5LOX - chains 2 and 4 of the 34 polymer chains in the assembly; structure by X-ray diffraction, 2.90 A resolution.

# Chain 2 (and 4)
Protein: Peptidase
From: Pseudomonas aeruginosa
Notes: chain 4 of this document is another copy of the same molecule, construct and numbering; everything in this record applies to it too
Reference sequence: A0A0D6I0H1 (A0A0D6I0H1_PSEAI); residues 1-242 here correspond to UniProt positions 2-243 (UniProt number = residue number + 1)
Amino-acid sequence (242 residues; numbered 1 to 242; the number before each row is that of its first residue):
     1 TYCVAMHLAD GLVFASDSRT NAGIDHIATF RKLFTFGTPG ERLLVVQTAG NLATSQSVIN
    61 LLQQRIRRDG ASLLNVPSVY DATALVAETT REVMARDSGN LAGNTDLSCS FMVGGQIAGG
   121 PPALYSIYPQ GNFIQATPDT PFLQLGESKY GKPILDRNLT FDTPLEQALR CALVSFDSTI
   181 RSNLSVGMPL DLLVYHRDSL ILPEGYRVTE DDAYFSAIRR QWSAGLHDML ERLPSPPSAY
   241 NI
Not modelled in the structure: 242
Modified positions: Mse6, Mse188 (selenomethionine; parent Met); Mse94, Mse112, Mse229 (selenomethionine)
Differences from the reference sequence: engineered mutation Mse94 (Leu95 in A0A0D6I0H1), Mse112 (Leu113 in A0A0D6I0H1), Mse229 (Leu230 in A0A0D6I0H1)
What the authors report for this chain:
  - catalytic residues: T1, K32, G50
  - mutagenesis - T1A: abolished binding to epoxomicin
  - mutagenesis - T1A: abolished binding to MG132
  - specificity-determining residues: T20, F30, T48, L52, S55

# How chain 2 and chain 4 interact
Contacting residue pairs (22; chain 2 residue first):
  Y80(2) with S57(4), hydrogen bond; R96(4), hydrogen bond
  R91(2) with L101(4)
  Y128(2) with A22(4), hydrogen bond (side chain-backbone); H26(4)
  Q130(2) with L101(4)
  G131(2) with L101(4)
  F133(2) with A53(4)
  I134(2) with Q56(4)
  Q135(2) with F30(4); Q56(4), hydrogen bond (backbone-side chain); N60(4), hydrogen bond
  T137(2) with F30(4); Q56(4)
  D139(2) with T29(4); R31(4); R207(4), salt bridge
  T140(2) with A28(4); T29(4), hydrogen bond (side chain-backbone); F30(4)
  L143(2) with H26(4)
  K149(2) with D25(4), salt bridge
Also at the interface, not in a pair above, chain 2 (14 interface residues in all): N132
Also at the interface, not in a pair above, chain 4 (18 interface residues in all): G23, L52, A102, L107

# Summary
14 residues of chain 2 face 18 of chain 4 across their interface, with 6 hydrogen bonds and 2 salt bridges.
Among the polar pairs are D139(2)-R207(4), K149(2)-D25(4) and Y80(2)-S57(4). The paper reports catalytic
residues T1(2), K32(2) and G50(2); T1A of chain 2 abolishes binding to epoxomicin.
Chain 2 and chain 4 are both Peptidase (Pseudomonas aeruginosa); the structure, Helical Assembly of the Anbu
Complex from Pseudomonas aeruginosa, was determined by X-ray diffraction (same publication as 5LOY).
